Entry 8H3V (electron microscopy, 4.50 A resolution (low resolution: residue-level contacts below are approximate; hydrogen-bond / salt-bridge calls are withheld)); this record covers chains 2 and G of the 15 polymer chains in the assembly.

[Chain 2]
Molecule: 125-nt DNA strand
Sequence (125 nucleotides; row label = number of the first residue in the row):
     1 CCTGCATCCG TGAGTCGAGG GTAATAACAG AAAAATTTTC CTGAATTTTG TATAAGTAGC
    61 TACAAAATTC TCGTATTAAT GCGTTTTTTG CATAGAGAAT ATGCGTTTTT TGCATTACAC
   121 TTAAC
Unresolved in the structure: 1-2, 11-26, 115-125

[Chain G]
Name: RNA polymerase sigma factor SigA
Reference sequence: P26683 (SIGA_NOSS1); residue numbers follow UniProt; this construct covers 1-390
Chain sequence (390 residues; numbered 1 to 390; the number before each row is that of its first residue):
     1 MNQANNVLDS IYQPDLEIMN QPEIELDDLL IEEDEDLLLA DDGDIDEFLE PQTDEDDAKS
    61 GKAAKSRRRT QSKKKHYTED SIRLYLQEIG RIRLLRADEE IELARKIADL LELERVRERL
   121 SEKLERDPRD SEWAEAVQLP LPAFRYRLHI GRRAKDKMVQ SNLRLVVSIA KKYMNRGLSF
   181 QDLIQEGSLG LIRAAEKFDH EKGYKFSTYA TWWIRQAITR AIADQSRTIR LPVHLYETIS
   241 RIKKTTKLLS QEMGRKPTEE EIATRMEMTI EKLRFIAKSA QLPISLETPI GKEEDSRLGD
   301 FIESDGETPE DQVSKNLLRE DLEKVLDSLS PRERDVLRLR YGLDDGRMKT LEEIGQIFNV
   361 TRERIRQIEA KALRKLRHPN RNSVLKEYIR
Unresolved in the structure: 1-76
UniProt features mapped onto this chain:
  - DNA-binding region: Leu-351 to Ala-370 (H-T-H motif)
  - motif: Asp-182 to Gln-185 (Interaction with polymerase core subunit RpoC)

[How chain 2 and chain G interact]
Pairs across the interface - 9 pairs, chain 2 then chain G:
  DA27(2) / Tyr-173(G)
  DA27(2) / Trp-212(G)
  DA27(2) / Arg-215(G)
  DA27(2) / Gln-216(G)
  DC28(2) / Arg-241(G)
  DT46(2) / Leu-351(G)
  DT46(2) / Glu-352(G)
  DT47(2) / Arg-366(G)
  DT48(2) / Arg-366(G)
Interface residues without a listed pair, chain 2 (7 interface residues in all): DA29, DA45

[Summary]
7 residues of chain 2 face 8 of chain G across their interface.
Here chain 2 is a 125-nt DNA strand and chain G is RNA polymerase sigma factor SigA. Entry 8H3V (Cryo-EM
structure of the full transcription activation complex NtcA-NtcB-TAC) was determined by electron microscopy,
deposited together with 8H3Z and 8H40.
